Entry 7SZK (electron microscopy, 2.94 A resolution); this record covers chains C and D of the 8 polymer chains in the assembly.

== Chain C ==
Name: DNA-directed RNA polymerase subunit beta
Source organism: Escherichia coli K-12
Notes: EC 2.7.7.6
UniProt: P0A8V2 (RPOB_ECOLI); residue numbers follow UniProt; this construct covers 1-1342
Amino-acid sequence (1342 residues; each row starts with the number of its first residue):
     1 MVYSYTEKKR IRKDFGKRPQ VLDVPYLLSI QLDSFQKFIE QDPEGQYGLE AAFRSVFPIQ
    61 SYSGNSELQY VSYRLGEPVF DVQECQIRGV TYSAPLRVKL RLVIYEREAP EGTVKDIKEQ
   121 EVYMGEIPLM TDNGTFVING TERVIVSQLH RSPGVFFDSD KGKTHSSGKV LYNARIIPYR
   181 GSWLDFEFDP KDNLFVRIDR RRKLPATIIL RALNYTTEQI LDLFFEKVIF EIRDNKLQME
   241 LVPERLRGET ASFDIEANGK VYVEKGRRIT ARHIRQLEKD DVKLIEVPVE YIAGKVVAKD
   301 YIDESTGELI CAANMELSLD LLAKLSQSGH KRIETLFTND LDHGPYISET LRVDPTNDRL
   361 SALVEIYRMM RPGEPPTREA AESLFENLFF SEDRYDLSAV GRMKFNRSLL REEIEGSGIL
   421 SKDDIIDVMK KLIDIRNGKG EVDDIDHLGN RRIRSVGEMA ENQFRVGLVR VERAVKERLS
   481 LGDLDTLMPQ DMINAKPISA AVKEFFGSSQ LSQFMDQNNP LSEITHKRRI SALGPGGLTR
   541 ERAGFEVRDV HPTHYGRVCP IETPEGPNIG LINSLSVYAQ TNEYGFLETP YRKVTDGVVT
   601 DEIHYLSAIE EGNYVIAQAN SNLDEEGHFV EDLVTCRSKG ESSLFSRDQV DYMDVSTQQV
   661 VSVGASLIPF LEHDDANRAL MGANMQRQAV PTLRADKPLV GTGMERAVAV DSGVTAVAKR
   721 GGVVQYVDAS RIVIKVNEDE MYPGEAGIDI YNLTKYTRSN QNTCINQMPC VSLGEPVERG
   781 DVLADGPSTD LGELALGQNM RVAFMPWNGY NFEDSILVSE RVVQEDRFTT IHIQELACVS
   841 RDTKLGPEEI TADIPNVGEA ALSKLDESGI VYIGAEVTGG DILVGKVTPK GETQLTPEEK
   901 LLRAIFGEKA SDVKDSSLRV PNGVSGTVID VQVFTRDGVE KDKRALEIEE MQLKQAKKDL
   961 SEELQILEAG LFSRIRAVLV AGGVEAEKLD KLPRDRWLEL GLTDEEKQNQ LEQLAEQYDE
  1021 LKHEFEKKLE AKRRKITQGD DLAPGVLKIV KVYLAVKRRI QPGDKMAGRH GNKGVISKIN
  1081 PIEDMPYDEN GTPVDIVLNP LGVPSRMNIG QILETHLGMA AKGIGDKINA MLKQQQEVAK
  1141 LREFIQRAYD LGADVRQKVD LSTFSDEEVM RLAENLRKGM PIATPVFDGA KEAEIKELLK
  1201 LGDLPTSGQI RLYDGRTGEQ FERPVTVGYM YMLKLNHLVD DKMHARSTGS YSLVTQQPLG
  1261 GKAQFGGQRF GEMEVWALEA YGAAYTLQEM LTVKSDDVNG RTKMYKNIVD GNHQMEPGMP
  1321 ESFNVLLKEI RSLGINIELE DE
Unresolved in the structure: 1-2
Residues lining bound ligands: D9X ((2S,7R,7aR,13aP,16Z,18E,20S,21S,22R,23R,24R,25S,26R,27S,28E)-5,21,23-trihydroxy-27-methoxy-2,4,16,20,22,24,26-heptamethyl-10-[4-(2-methylpropyl)piperazin-1-yl]-12-({4-[(morpholin-4-yl)methyl]phenyl}methoxy)-1,6,15-trioxo-1,2,7,7a-tetrahydro-6H-2,7-(epoxypentadeca[1,11,13]trienoimino)[1]benzofuro[4,5-a]phenoxazin-25-yl acetate): R143, S509, Q510, L511, S512, Q513, F514, M515, D516, H526, R529, S531, L533, G534, R540, N568, I572, R687, Q761

== Chain D ==
Name: DNA-directed RNA polymerase subunit beta'
Source organism: Escherichia coli K-12
Notes: EC 2.7.7.6
UniProt: P0A8T7 (RPOC_ECOLI); numbering as in UniProt (aligned over 1-1407)
Amino-acid sequence (1407 residues; numbered 1 to 1407; the number before each row is that of its first residue):
     1 MKDLLKFLKA QTKTEEFDAI KIALASPDMI RSWSFGEVKK PETINYRTFK PERDGLFCAR
    61 IFGPVKDYEC LCGKYKRLKH RGVICEKCGV EVTQTKVRRE RMGHIELASP TAHIWFLKSL
   121 PSRIGLLLDM PLRDIERVLY FESYVVIEGG MTNLERQQIL TEEQYLDALE EFGDEFDAKM
   181 GAEAIQALLK SMDLEQECEQ LREELNETNS ETKRKKLTKR IKLLEAFVQS GNKPEWMILT
   241 VLPVLPPDLR PLVPLDGGRF ATSDLNDLYR RVINRNNRLK RLLDLAAPDI IVRNEKRMLQ
   301 EAVDALLDNG RRGRAITGSN KRPLKSLADM IKGKQGRFRQ NLLGKRVDYS GRSVITVGPY
   361 LRLHQCGLPK KMALELFKPF IYGKLELRGL ATTIKAAKKM VEREEAVVWD ILDEVIREHP
   421 VLLNRAPTLH RLGIQAFEPV LIEGKAIQLH PLVCAAYNAD FDGDQMAVHV PLTLEAQLEA
   481 RALMMSTNNI LSPANGEPII VPSQDVVLGL YYMTRDCVNA KGEGMVLTGP KEAERLYRSG
   541 LASLHARVKV RITEYEKDAN GELVAKTSLK DTTVGRAILW MIVPKGLPYS IVNQALGKKA
   601 ISKMLNTCYR ILGLKPTVIF ADQIMYTGFA YAARSGASVG IDDMVIPEKK HEIISEAEAE
   661 VAEIQEQFQS GLVTAGERYN KVIDIWAAAN DRVSKAMMDN LQTETVINRD GQEEKQVSFN
   721 SIYMMADSGA RGSAAQIRQL AGMRGLMAKP DGSIIETPIT ANFREGLNVL QYFISTHGAR
   781 KGLADTALKT ANSGYLTRRL VDVAQDLVVT EDDCGTHEGI MMTPVIEGGD VKEPLRDRVL
   841 GRVTAEDVLK PGTADILVPR NTLLHEQWCD LLEENSVDAV KVRSVVSCDT DFGVCAHCYG
   901 RDLARGHIIN KGEAIGVIAA QSIGEPGTQL TMRTFHIGGA ASRAAAESSI QVKNKGSIKL
   961 SNVKSVVNSS GKLVITSRNT ELKLIDEFGR TKESYKVPYG AVLAKGDGEQ VAGGETVANW
  1021 DPHTMPVITE VSGFVRFTDM IDGQTITRQT DELTGLSSLV VLDSAERTAG GKDLRPALKI
  1081 VDAQGNDVLI PGTDMPAQYF LPGKAIVQLE DGVQISSGDT LARIPQESGG TKDITGGLPR
  1141 VADLFEARRP KEPAILAEIS GIVSFGKETK GKRRLVITPV DGSDPYEEMI PKWRQLNVFE
  1201 GERVERGDVI SDGPEAPHDI LRLRGVHAVT RYIVNEVQDV YRLQGVKIND KHIEVIVRQM
  1261 LRKATIVNAG SSDFLEGEQV EYSRVKIANR ELEANGKVGA TYSRDLLGIT KASLATESFI
  1321 SAASFQETTR VLTEAAVAGK RDELRGLKEN VIVGRLIPAG TGYAYHQDRM RRRAAGEAPA
  1381 APQVTAEDAS ASLAELLNAG LGGSDNE
Unresolved in the structure: 1-13, 932-945, 1126-1134, 1377-1407
Metal / ion sites: Zn2+ site 1: C70, C72, C85, C88; Mg2+: D460, D462, D464; Zn2+ site 2: C814, C888, C895, C898

== How chain C and chain D interact ==
Contacting residue pairs - 269 pairs, chain C then chain D:
  F545(C) with D785(D); L788(D), hydrophobic
  R548(C) with R780(D)
  D549(C) with P750(D)
  V550(C) with F773(D), hydrophobic; H777(D), hydrogen bond (backbone-side chain); R780(D)
  Y555(C) with V769(D); F773(D)
  P560(C) with F773(D), hydrophobic; R780(D), hydrogen bond (backbone-side chain)
  I561(C) with Y772(D); T776(D)
  T563(C) with R780(D)
  I569(C) with L783(D), hydrophobic
  G570(C) with R780(D)
  N620(C) with N768(D)
  E641(C) with K749(D), salt bridge
  S642(C) with L770(D)
  V660(C) with V769(D), hydrophobic
  L671(C) with Y772(D)
  E672(C) with L767(D)
  H673(C) with F763(D), hydrogen bond (side chain-backbone); R764(D); E765(D), hydrogen bond (side chain-backbone)
  D674(C) with Y772(D)
  D675(C) with F763(D)
  A676(C) with A779(D), hydrophobic
  N677(C) with A779(D)
  A679(C) with Y772(D)
  F804(C) with A637(D); S638(D), hydrogen bond (backbone-side chain)
  M805(C) with A637(D)
  P806(C) with D505(D); A633(D); A637(D)
  N808(C) with A633(D)
  G809(C) with V357(D); P359(D)
  Y810(C) with P359(D)
  F812(C) with Q504(D)
  E813(C) with F461(D); Q504(D)
  D814(C) with F461(D); D462(D)
  S815(C) with V357(D); F461(D), hydrogen bond (backbone-backbone)
  R841(C) with D256(D), salt bridge
  Q894(C) with K66(D); K76(D); R77(D), hydrogen bond
  K1065(C) with D462(D)
  V1075(C) with F461(D); D462(D); G463(D)
  S1077(C) with T356(D); V357(D)
  N1099(C) with Q504(D)
  P1100(C) with A637(D)
  L1101(C) with Q504(D); M725(D), hydrophobic; R731(D)
  P1104(C) with M725(D), hydrophobic; Q736(D)
  S1105(C) with R731(D)
  R1106(C) with R731(D)
  M1107(C) with Q736(D); Q739(D); L740(D), hydrophobic; F763(D), hydrophobic
  I1109(C) with M644(D), hydrophobic; L740(D), hydrophobic
  I1112(C) with V639(D), hydrophobic
  L1113(C) with I641(D), hydrophobic
  H1116(C) with I641(D)
  F1187(C) with L767(D); Y772(D), hydrophobic
  E1192(C) with I641(D); R764(D), salt bridge
  E1219(C) with R634(D), salt bridge
  F1221(C) with A633(D); G636(D)
  E1222(C) with Y512(D); R634(D); S635(D); G636(D)
  R1223(C) with S635(D); G636(D); F719(D), hydrogen bond (side chain-backbone); S721(D)
  V1225(C) with G636(D); S638(D)
  T1226(C) with S638(D), hydrogen bond; V639(D), hydrogen bond (side chain-backbone); G640(D)
  V1239(C) with K445(D)
  D1240(C) with K445(D), salt bridge
  K1242(C) with R352(D)
  M1243(C) with R352(D); S353(D); K371(D); M372(D), hydrophobic; K445(D)
  H1244(C) with G351(D); R352(D), hydrogen bond (backbone-backbone); M372(D)
  A1245(C) with S350(D); G351(D); E375(D); L376(D), hydrophobic
  R1246(C) with D348(D), salt bridge; Y349(D), hydrogen bond (backbone-backbone); S350(D), hydrogen bond (backbone-backbone); E375(D), hydrogen bond (backbone-side chain); L376(D)
  S1247(C) with D348(D); Y349(D); E375(D), hydrogen bond (backbone-side chain)
  Y1251(C) with D348(D), hydrogen bond
  L1253(C) with R99(D), hydrogen bond (backbone-side chain); V253(D), hydrophobic
  V1254(C) with R99(D), hydrogen bond (backbone-side chain); R337(D)
  T1255(C) with R337(D)
  Q1256(C) with R99(D)
  Q1257(C) with N341(D); K345(D); R346(D)
  P1258(C) with R346(D); V347(D); D348(D)
  G1260(C) with R346(D)
  G1261(C) with R346(D)
  G1267(C) with R346(D); V347(D)
  Q1268(C) with V347(D); S350(D), hydrogen bond (backbone-side chain); G351(D); R352(D), hydrogen bond; H469(D)
  R1269(C) with Q340(D); G344(D), hydrogen bond (side chain-backbone); R346(D)
  F1270(C) with L343(D); G344(D); K345(D), hydrogen bond (backbone-backbone)
  G1271(C) with L343(D)
  E1272(C) with R798(D), salt bridge
  M1273(C) with T428(D)
  E1274(C) with N424(D), hydrogen bond; A426(D); T428(D), hydrogen bond
  V1275(C) with L343(D)
  W1276(C) with V801(D); V917(D); Q921(D)
  A1277(C) with T428(D); R431(D); I434(D), hydrophobic; Q921(D)
  L1278(C) with M484(D), hydrophobic
  E1279(C) with A914(D); L1347(D); V1351(D)
  A1280(C) with R431(D); E913(D); I918(D); Q921(D)
  Y1281(C) with R431(D), hydrogen bond (side chain-backbone); I434(D), hydrogen bond (side chain-backbone); L483(D); M484(D), hydrophobic; N489(D), hydrogen bond
  G1282(C) with E479(D); L483(D); G1360(D); T1361(D), hydrogen bond (backbone-side chain)
  A1283(C) with E479(D); M484(D), hydrophobic
  A1284(C) with E479(D), hydrogen bond (backbone-side chain); L1356(D), hydrophobic; G1362(D)
  Y1285(C) with E475(D); E479(D), hydrogen bond (backbone-side chain); L1356(D); T1361(D)
  T1286(C) with A476(D); E479(D), hydrogen bond (backbone-side chain); M484(D)
  Q1288(C) with L1356(D)
  E1289(C) with P471(D); L472(D), hydrogen bond (side chain-backbone); T473(D), hydrogen bond (side chain-backbone); A476(D)
  M1290(C) with V347(D)
  L1291(C) with K345(D), hydrogen bond (backbone-side chain); G1354(D)
  T1292(C) with G1354(D)
  K1294(C) with D348(D), hydrogen bond (backbone-backbone); V470(D), hydrogen bond (side chain-backbone); L472(D)
  S1295(C) with K345(D); R346(D)
  D1296(C) with K345(D), salt bridge
  Y1305(C) with Y382(D)
  I1308(C) with F380(D), hydrophobic
  V1309(C) with G383(D); E386(D)
  H1313(C) with F380(D); T473(D); L474(D)
  G1318(C) with G1354(D)
  M1319(C) with F17(D), hydrophobic
  P1320(C) with K345(D); V1353(D)
  E1321(C) with R99(D), salt bridge
  S1322(C) with N341(D); L342(D)
  F1323(C) with I20(D), hydrophobic
  V1325(C) with R99(D); L249(D), hydrophobic; R337(D)
  L1326(C) with I331(D), hydrophobic; R337(D); F338(D), hydrophobic; L342(D), hydrophobic
  K1328(C) with E100(D); M102(D); L245(D); L249(D)
  E1329(C) with L245(D); M330(D); R337(D)
  I1330(C) with L1332(D), hydrophobic
  R1331(C) with W33(D); M102(D)
  S1332(C) with P243(D); Y269(D), hydrogen bond; L327(D)
  L1333(C) with L307(D), hydrophobic; I331(D), hydrophobic
  G1334(C) with A25(D), hydrogen bond (backbone-backbone); H113(D)
  I1335(C) with I22(D), hydrophobic; A23(D); W33(D); A1336(D), hydrophobic
  N1336(C) with K21(D); I22(D); A23(D), hydrogen bond (backbone-backbone); A25(D); W33(D)
  I1337(C) with I20(D), hydrophobic; K21(D)
  E1338(C) with I20(D); K21(D), hydrogen bond (backbone-backbone)
  L1339(C) with F17(D), hydrophobic; I20(D), hydrophobic
  E1340(C) with F17(D); D18(D); A19(D); K21(D)
  D1341(C) with E16(D); D18(D)
  E1342(C) with D18(D), hydrogen bond (backbone-side chain); A19(D); R1341(D), salt bridge; E1343(D); R1373(D)
Other interface residues (no listed pair), chain C (155 interface residues in all): H551, P552, H554, C559, E565, N573, Q618, T635, T657, W807, P1044, Q1061, P1062, G1063, K1073, G1074, I1076, V1103, K1196, S1207, Q1209, P1224, T1248, L1287, M1304, Q1314, M1315
Other interface residues (no listed pair), chain D (174 interface residues in all): E15, L24, M29, W115, F116, P246, P251, G257, R339, V354, I355, Y360, K378, P379, I394, H430, L432, A446, P451, D460, Q465, A467, Q477, S503, Y537, R538, F629, A630, A632, D642, N720, M724, A730, G732, R744, G766, A784, I1352, R1355, I1357, A1359

== Overview ==
Chain C and chain D form an interface of 155 and 174 residues respectively; the contacts include 41 hydrogen
bonds and 10 salt bridges. Polar pairs include E641(C)-K749(D), R841(C)-D256(D) and E1192(C)-R764(D). Bound to
chain C: compound D9X.
Here chain C is DNA-directed RNA polymerase subunit beta and chain D is DNA-directed RNA polymerase subunit
beta', both from Escherichia coli K-12. Entry 7SZK (Cryo-EM structure of 27a bound to E. coli RNAP and rrnBP1
promoter complex) was determined by electron microscopy together with 7SZJ from the same study.
